Entry 1XZ4 (X-ray diffraction, 2.00 A resolution); this record covers chains A and B of the 4 polymer chains in the assembly.

Chain A:
Protein: Hemoglobin alpha chain
Source organism: Homo sapiens
UniProt: P01922 (HBA_HUMAN); residues 1-141 here = UniProt positions 1-141
Chain sequence (141 residues; each row starts with the number of its first residue):
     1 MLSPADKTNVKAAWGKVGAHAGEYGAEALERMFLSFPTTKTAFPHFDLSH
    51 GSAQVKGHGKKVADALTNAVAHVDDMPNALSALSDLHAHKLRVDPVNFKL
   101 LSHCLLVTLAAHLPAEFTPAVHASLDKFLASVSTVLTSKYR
Construct notes: engineered mutation M1 (Val in P01922), A42 (Tyr in P01922)
Ion coordination: heme Fe near H87 (its only coordinating residue here)
Ligand contacts: heme (HEM): M32, A42, F43, H45, F46, H58, K61, V62, A65, L66, L83, L86, H87, L91, V93, N97, F98, L101, L105, V132, L136

Chain B:
Protein: Hemoglobin beta chain
Source organism: Homo sapiens
UniProt: P68871 (HBB_HUMAN); residues 1-146 here = UniProt positions 1-146
Chain sequence (146 residues; each row starts with the number of its first residue):
     1 VHLTPEEKSAVTALWGKVNVDEVGGEALGRLLVVYPWTQRFFESFGDLST
    51 PDAVMGNPKVKAHGKKVLGAFSDGLAHLDNLKGTFATLSELHCDKLHVDP
   101 ENFRLLGNVLVCVLAHHFGKEFTPPVQAAYQKVVAGVANALAHKYH
Curated features (UniProtKB/Swiss-Prot):
  - natural variant: L3 (H3L: In Graz; this construct carries the variant), E7 (E7A: In G-Makassar; E7K: In Hb C; E7Q: In Machida; E7V: In SKCA), K8 (E8K: In G-Siriraj; this construct carries the variant), V11 (A11V: In Iraq-Halabja; this construct carries the variant), G16 (W16G: In Randwick; this construct carries the variant), V23 (E23V: In D-Granada; this construct carries the variant), G24 (V24G: In Miyashiro; this construct carries the variant), G25 (G25D: In Moscva; G25R: In Riverdale-Bronx; G25V: In Savannah), L32 (L32P: In Yokohama), V33 (L33V: In Muscat; this construct carries the variant), R40 (Q40R: In Tianshui; this construct carries the variant), F42 (F42Y: In Mequon; deletion: In Bruxelles), 11 further natural variant entries in UniProt
Ion coordination: heme Fe near H92 (its only coordinating residue here)
Ligand contacts: heme (HEM): L31, T38, F41, F42, H63, K66, V67, A70, F71, F85, L88, L91, H92, L96, V98, N102, F103, L106, V137, L141

Chain A / chain B interface:
Pairs across the interface (33; chain A residue first):
  R31(A) - F122(B)  hydrogen bond (side chain-backbone)
  R31(A) - T123(B)
  R31(A) - P124(B)
  R31(A) - Q127(B)  hydrogen bond
  L34(A) - P124(B)  hydrophobic
  L34(A) - P125(B)
  L34(A) - A128(B)
  S35(A) - Q127(B)
  S35(A) - A128(B)
  S35(A) - Q131(B)
  F36(A) - Q131(B)
  H103(A) - N108(B)
  H103(A) - Q127(B)
  H103(A) - Q131(B)  hydrogen bond
  V107(A) - V111(B)  hydrophobic
  V107(A) - A115(B)  hydrophobic
  V107(A) - Q127(B)
  A110(A) - C112(B)
  A110(A) - A115(B)
  A110(A) - H116(B)
  A111(A) - A115(B)
  A111(A) - G119(B)
  P114(A) - H116(B)  hydrogen bond (backbone-side chain)
  F117(A) - R30(B)  hydrogen bond (backbone-side chain)
  F117(A) - H116(B)
  T118(A) - R30(B)
  P119(A) - R30(B)
  P119(A) - M55(B)  hydrophobic
  H122(A) - R30(B)  hydrogen bond
  H122(A) - V34(B)
  A123(A) - V34(B)  hydrophobic
  D126(A) - V34(B)
  D126(A) - Y35(B)  hydrogen bond
Interface residues without a listed pair, chain A (20 interface residues in all): E30, C104, L106, L113, A120
Interface residues without a listed pair, chain B (20 interface residues in all): V33, P51, K120

Summary:
Chain A and chain B each contribute 20 residues to their interface; the contacts include 7 hydrogen bonds.
Polar pairs include R31(A)-F122(B), R31(A)-Q127(B) and H103(A)-Q131(B). Ligands of chain A: heme. Ligands of
chain B: heme.
Here chain A is Hemoglobin alpha chain and chain B is Hemoglobin beta chain, both from Homo sapiens. Entry
1XZ4 (Intersubunit Interactions Associated with Tyr42alpha Stabilize the Quaternary-T Tetramer but are not
Major Quaternary Constraints in ...) was determined by X-ray diffraction (same publication as 1XYE and 1XZ2).
